4UJ5 - chains A and C; structure by X-ray diffraction, 2.60 A resolution.

== Chain A ==
Name: Ras-related protein rab-11A
Organism: Homo sapiens
Notes: fragment: gtpase domain, residues 6-186
UniProtKB: P62491 (RB11A_HUMAN); numbering as in UniProt (aligned over 6-186)
Chain sequence (185 residues; numbered 2 to 186; the number before each row is that of its first residue):
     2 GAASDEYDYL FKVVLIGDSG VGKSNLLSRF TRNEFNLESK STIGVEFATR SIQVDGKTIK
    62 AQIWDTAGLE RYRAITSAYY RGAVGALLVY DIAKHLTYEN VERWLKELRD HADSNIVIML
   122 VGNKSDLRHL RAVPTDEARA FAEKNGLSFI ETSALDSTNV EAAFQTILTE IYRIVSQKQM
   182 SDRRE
Unresolved in the structure: 2-3, 71-73, 180-186
Construct notes: expression tag (2-5); engineered mutation Leu70 (Gln in P62491)
Curated features (UniProtKB/Swiss-Prot):
  - motif: Phe36 to Glu47 (Switch 1), Thr67 to Gly86 (Switch 2)
  - binding site (GTP): Ser20, Gly21, Val22, Gly23, Lys24, Ser25, Asn26, Asn37, Leu38, Ser40, Ser42, Thr43, Gly69, Asn124, Lys125, Asp127, Ala155, Leu156
  - binding site (Mg(2+)): Ser25, Thr43, Asp66
Metal / ion sites: Mg2+: Ser25, Thr43 (together with GMP-PNP)
Small-molecule neighbours: GMP-PNP (GNP; phosphoaminophosphonic acid-guanylate ester): Asp19, Ser20, Gly21, Val22, Gly23, Lys24, Ser25, Asn26, Phe36, Asn37, Leu38, Glu39, Ser40, Lys41, Ser42, Thr43, Thr67, Ala68, Gly69, Asn124, Lys125, Asp127, Leu128, Ser154, Ala155, Leu156

== Chain C ==
Name: Rab-3A-interacting protein
Organism: Homo sapiens
Notes: fragment: c-terminal domain, residues 286-476
UniProtKB: Q96QF0 (RAB3I_HUMAN); residues 270-460 here correspond to UniProt positions 286-476 (UniProt number = residue number + 16)
Chain sequence (195 residues; row label = number of the first residue in the row):
   266 GAASNKSTSS AMSGSHQDLS VIQPIVKDCK EADLSLYNEF RLWKDEPTMD RTCPFLDKIY
   326 QEDIFPCLTF SKSELASAVL EAVENNTLSI EPVGLQPIRF VKASAVECGG PKKCALTGQS
   386 KSCKHRIKLG DSSNYYYISP FCRYRITSVC NFFTYIRYIQ QGLVKQQDVD QMFWEVMQLR
   446 KEMSLAKLGY FKEEL
Unresolved in the structure: 266-287, 369-371, 460
Construct notes: expression tag (266-269)
Curated features (UniProtKB/Swiss-Prot):
  - region: Thr419 to Leu428 (Important for RAB11A binding)
  - modified residue (Phosphoserine): Ser272, Ser280

== How chain A and chain C interact ==
Pairs across the interface - 30 pairs, chain A then chain C:
  Leu38(A) - Tyr423(C)  hydrophobic
  Leu38(A) - Leu428(C)
  Leu38(A) - Val429(C)  hydrophobic
  Glu39(A) - Leu428(C)
  Glu39(A) - Val429(C)
  Glu39(A) - Lys430(C)  hydrogen bond (side chain-backbone)
  Glu39(A) - Gln431(C)  hydrogen bond (side chain-backbone)
  Glu39(A) - Gln432(C)  hydrogen bond (side chain-backbone)
  Asp127(A) - Tyr423(C)
  Leu128(A) - Tyr423(C)
  Arg129(A) - Asn351(C)
  Arg129(A) - Thr352(C)  hydrogen bond (side chain-backbone)
  Arg129(A) - Leu353(C)
  Arg129(A) - Ser354(C)
  Arg129(A) - Ile355(C)  hydrogen bond (backbone-backbone)
  Arg129(A) - Asp396(C)  salt bridge
  His130(A) - Ile355(C)
  His130(A) - Thr412(C)
  His130(A) - Cys415(C)
  His130(A) - Asn416(C)  hydrogen bond
  His130(A) - Thr419(C)
  Leu131(A) - Asn416(C)
  Arg132(A) - Ile355(C)
  Arg132(A) - Glu356(C)
  Arg132(A) - Pro357(C)
  Ala133(A) - Pro357(C)
  Pro135(A) - Glu356(C)
  Thr136(A) - Glu356(C)
  Leu156(A) - Tyr423(C)  hydrophobic
  Leu156(A) - Leu428(C)  hydrophobic
Interface residues without a listed pair, chain A (13 interface residues in all): Phe36
Interface residues without a listed pair, chain C (19 interface residues in all): Arg408

== Summary ==
The interface between chain A and chain C involves 13 residues on one side and 19 on the other, with 6
hydrogen bonds and 1 salt bridge. Among the polar pairs are Arg129(A)-Asp396(C), Glu39(A)-Lys430(C) and
Glu39(A)-Gln431(C). Chain A binds GMP-PNP.
Chain A is Ras-related protein rab-11A and chain C is Rab-3A-interacting protein, both from Homo sapiens; the
structure, Crystal structure of human Rab11-Rabin8-FIP3, was determined by X-ray diffraction (same publication
as 4UJ3 and 4UJ4).
